PDB entry 7L6O | electron microscopy, 3.90 A resolution | chains a and c of the 6 polymer chains in the assembly

[Chain a (and c)]
Name: CH848.3.D0949.10.17chim.6R.DS.SOSIP.664 - gp120
Organism: Human immunodeficiency virus 1
Notes: chain c of this document is another copy of the same molecule, construct and numbering; everything in this record applies to it too
UniProt: A0A1W6IPB2 (A0A1W6IPB2_9HIV1); the construct lacks a stretch of the UniProt sequence and is renumbered around it, so the offset changes along the chain: 34-132 = UniProt 30-128; 136-143 = UniProt 129-136; 153-185 = UniProt 139-171; 186-309 = UniProt 174-297; 6 more segments
Chain sequence (466 residues; row label = number of the first residue in the row; note: 16 numbers in that range are skipped by the numbering (no residue carries them; nothing is unmodelled there); a row labelled like 185A-185B holds insertion residues (185A, then the next letters in order)):
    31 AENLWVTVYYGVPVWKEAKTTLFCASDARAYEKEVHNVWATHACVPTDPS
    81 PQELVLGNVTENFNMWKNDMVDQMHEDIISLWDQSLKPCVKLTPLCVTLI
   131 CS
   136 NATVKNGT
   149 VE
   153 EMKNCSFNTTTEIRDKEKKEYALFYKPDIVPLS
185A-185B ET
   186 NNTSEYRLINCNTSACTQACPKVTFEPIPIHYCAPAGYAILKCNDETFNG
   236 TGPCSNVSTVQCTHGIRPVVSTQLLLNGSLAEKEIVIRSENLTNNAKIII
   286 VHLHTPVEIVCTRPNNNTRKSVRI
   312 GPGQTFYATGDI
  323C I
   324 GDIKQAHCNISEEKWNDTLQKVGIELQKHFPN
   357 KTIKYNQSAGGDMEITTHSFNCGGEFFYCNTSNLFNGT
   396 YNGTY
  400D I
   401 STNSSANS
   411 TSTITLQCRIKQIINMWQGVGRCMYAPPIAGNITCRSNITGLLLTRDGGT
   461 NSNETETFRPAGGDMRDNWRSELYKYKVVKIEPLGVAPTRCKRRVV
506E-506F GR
Differences from the reference sequence: expression tag (31-33); engineered mutation Cys201 (Val189 in A0A1W6IPB2), Cys433 (Ala417 in A0A1W6IPB2), Lys490 (Glu474 in A0A1W6IPB2), Glu492 (Gln476 in A0A1W6IPB2), Val496 (Ile480 in A0A1W6IPB2), Arg500 (Gly484 in A0A1W6IPB2), Cys501 (Ala485 in A0A1W6IPB2), Gly506E (Glu491 in A0A1W6IPB2)
Disulfides: Cys54-Cys74, Cys119-Cys205, Cys126-Cys196, Cys131-Cys157, Cys201-Cys433, Cys218-Cys247, Cys228-Cys239, Cys296-Cys331, Cys378-Cys445, Cys385-Cys418
Covalent attachments: N-acetylglucosamine (NAG) linked to Asn88, Asn136, Asn156, Asn160, Asn197, Asn234, Asn262, Asn276, Asn301, Asn332, Asn339, Asn362, Ser388, Asn392, Asn442, Asn448; glycan linked to Asn241

[Chain a / chain c interface]
Pairs across the interface - 22 pairs, chain a then chain c:
  Glu164(a) - Cys126(c)  hydrogen bond (backbone-side chain)
  Glu164(a) - Cys196(c)
  Ile165(a) - Cys126(c)
  Ile165(a) - Val127(c)
  Ile165(a) - Thr128(c)
  Ile165(a) - Leu184(c)  hydrophobic
  Ile165(a) - Arg192(c)
  Arg166(a) - Pro124(c)  hydrogen bond (side chain-backbone)
  Arg166(a) - Cys126(c)  hydrogen bond (backbone-backbone)
  Arg166(a) - Val127(c)
  Arg166(a) - Asn160(c)
  Arg166(a) - Glu169(c)  salt bridge
  Asp167(a) - Val127(c)
  Asp167(a) - Thr128(c)  hydrogen bond
  Lys168(a) - Thr128(c)
  Pro313(a) - Thr123(c)
  Pro313(a) - Cys196(c)
  Pro313(a) - Ser199(c)
  Pro313(a) - Ala200(c)  hydrophobic
  Gly314(a) - Cys196(c)  hydrogen bond (backbone-backbone)
  Gly314(a) - Thr198(c)
  Gly314(a) - Ser199(c)  hydrogen bond (backbone-backbone)
Interface residues without a listed pair, chain c (16 interface residues in all): Thr161, Asn197, Ile309

[In short]
Chain a and chain c form an interface of 7 and 16 residues respectively; the contacts include 6 hydrogen bonds
and 1 salt bridge. Polar contacts include Arg166(a)-Glu169(c), Glu164(a)-Cys126(c) and Arg166(a)-Pro124(c).
Both chains are CH848.3.D0949.10.17chim.6R.DS.SOSIP.664 - gp120 (Human immunodeficiency virus 1). Entry 7L6O
(Cryo-EM structure of HIV-1 Env CH848.3.D0949.10.17chim.6R.DS.SOSIP.664) was determined by electron microscopy
(same publication as 6VTU, 6XRJ, 7L02, 7L06, 7L09, 7L6M, 7LU9 and 7LUA).
